8DVI - chains D and H of the 9 polymer chains in the assembly; structure by electron microscopy, 3.20 A resolution.

[Chain D]
Name: DnaB-like replicative helicase
Source organism: Escherichia phage T4
Notes: EC 3.6.4.-
UniProtKB: P04530 (HELIC_BPT4); residues 1-475 here = UniProt positions 1-475
Sequence (475 residues; row label = number of the first residue in the row):
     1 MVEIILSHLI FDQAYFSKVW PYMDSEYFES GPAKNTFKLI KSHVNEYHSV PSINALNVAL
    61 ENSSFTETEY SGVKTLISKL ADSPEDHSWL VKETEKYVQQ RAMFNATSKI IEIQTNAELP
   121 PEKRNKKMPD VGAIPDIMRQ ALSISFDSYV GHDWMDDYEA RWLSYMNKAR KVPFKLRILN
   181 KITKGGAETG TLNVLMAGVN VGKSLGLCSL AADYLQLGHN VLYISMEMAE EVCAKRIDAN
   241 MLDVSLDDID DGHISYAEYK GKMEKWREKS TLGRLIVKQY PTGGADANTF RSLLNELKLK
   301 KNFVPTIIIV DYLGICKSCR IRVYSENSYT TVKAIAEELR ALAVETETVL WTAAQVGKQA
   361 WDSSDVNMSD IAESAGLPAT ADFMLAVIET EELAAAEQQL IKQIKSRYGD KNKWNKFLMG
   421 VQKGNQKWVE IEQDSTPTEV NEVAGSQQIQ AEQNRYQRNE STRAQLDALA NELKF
Disordered / not traced: 433-475
UniProt features mapped onto this chain:
  - region: Tyr-456 to Phe-475 (Interaction with the helicase assembly factor)
  - binding site (ATP): Ala-197 to Ser-204
  - mutagenesis: Leu-192 (L192Q: Partially suppresses phage growth inhibition by extra copies of bacterial AbpA-AbpB), Asp-213 (D213Y: Partially suppresses phage growth inhibition by extra copies of bacterial AbpA-AbpB)
Residues lining bound ligands:
  - ATP-gamma-S (AGS; phosphothiophosphoric acid-adenylate ester), molecule 1: Gly-198, Val-199, Asn-200, Val-201, Gly-202, Lys-203, Ser-204, Leu-205, Glu-227, Arg-236, Leu-246, Asp-247, Gln-355, Lys-423, Gln-426
  - ATP-gamma-S (AGS), molecule 2: Ser-406, Arg-407, Tyr-408, Gly-409, Asp-410, Lys-411

[Chain H]
Name: DNA primase
Source organism: Escherichia phage T4
Notes: EC 2.7.7.-
UniProtKB: P04520 (PRIM_BPT4); numbering as in UniProt (aligned over 1-342)
Sequence (342 residues; each row starts with the number of its first residue):
     1 MSSIPWIDNE FAYRALAHLP KFTQVNNSST FKLRFRCPVC GDSKTDQNKA RGWYYGDNNE
    61 GNIHCYNCNY HAPIGIYLKE FEPDLYREYI FEIRKEKGKS RPIEKPKELP KQPEKKIIKS
   121 LPSCVRLDKL AEDHPIIKYV KARCIPKDKW KYLWFTTEWP KLVNSIAPGT YKKEISEPRL
   181 VIPIYNANGK AESFQGRALK KDAPQKYITI EAYPEATKIY GVERVKDGDV YVLEGPIDSL
   241 FIENGIAITG GQLDLEVVPF KDRRVWVLDN EPRHPDTIKR MTKLVDAGER VMFWDKSPWK
   301 SKDVNDMIRK EGATPEQIME YMKNNIAQGL MAKMRLSKYA KI
Disordered / not traced: 1-2, 98-114, 342
UniProt features mapped onto this chain:
  - binding site (Zn(2+)): Cys-37, Cys-40, Cys-65, Cys-68
What the authors report for this chain:
  - catalytic residues: Glu-234 (proposed by the authors, not directly observed)

[Chain D / chain H interface]
Residue-residue contacts (13; chain D residue first):
  Ser-30(D) / Glu-80(H)  hydrogen bond (side chain-backbone)
  Thr-66(D) / Val-39(H)  hydrogen bond (side chain-backbone)
  Thr-68(D) / Pro-38(H)  hydrogen bond (side chain-backbone)
  Phe-104(D) / Arg-87(H)
  Thr-107(D) / Arg-87(H)
  Ser-108(D) / Arg-87(H)
  Ile-111(D) / Arg-87(H)
  Ile-111(D) / Ile-90(H)  hydrophobic
  Ile-111(D) / Arg-94(H)  hydrogen bond (backbone-side chain)
  Glu-112(D) / Tyr-86(H)  hydrogen bond
  Glu-112(D) / Ile-90(H)
  Gln-114(D) / Arg-94(H)  hydrogen bond
  Thr-115(D) / Arg-94(H)
Also at the interface, not in a pair above, chain H (11 interface residues in all): Cys-40, Lys-79, Ile-93, Lys-97

[In short]
The interface between chain D and chain H involves 10 residues on one side and 11 on the other, with 6
hydrogen bonds. Polar pairs include Ser-30(D)/Glu-80(H), Thr-66(D)/Val-39(H) and Thr-68(D)/Pro-38(H). Chain D
binds ATP-gamma-S. The paper reports the catalytic residue Glu-234(H).
Chain D is DnaB-like replicative helicase and chain H is DNA primase, both from Escherichia phage T4; the
structure, T4 bacteriophage primosome with single strand DNA, State 2, was determined by electron microscopy,
deposited together with 8DTP, 8DUE, 8DVF, 8DW6, 8DWJ, 8G0Z and 8GAO.
